8H7G - chains H and K of the 14 polymer chains in the assembly; structure by electron microscopy, 3.70 A resolution.

[Chain H]
Molecule: TAF5-like RNA polymerase II p300/CBP-associated factor-associated factor 65 kDa subunit 5L
Organism: Homo sapiens
Reference sequence: O75529 (TAF5L_HUMAN); numbering as in UniProt (aligned over 1-589)
Amino-acid sequence (589 residues; numbered 1 to 589; the number before each row is that of its first residue):
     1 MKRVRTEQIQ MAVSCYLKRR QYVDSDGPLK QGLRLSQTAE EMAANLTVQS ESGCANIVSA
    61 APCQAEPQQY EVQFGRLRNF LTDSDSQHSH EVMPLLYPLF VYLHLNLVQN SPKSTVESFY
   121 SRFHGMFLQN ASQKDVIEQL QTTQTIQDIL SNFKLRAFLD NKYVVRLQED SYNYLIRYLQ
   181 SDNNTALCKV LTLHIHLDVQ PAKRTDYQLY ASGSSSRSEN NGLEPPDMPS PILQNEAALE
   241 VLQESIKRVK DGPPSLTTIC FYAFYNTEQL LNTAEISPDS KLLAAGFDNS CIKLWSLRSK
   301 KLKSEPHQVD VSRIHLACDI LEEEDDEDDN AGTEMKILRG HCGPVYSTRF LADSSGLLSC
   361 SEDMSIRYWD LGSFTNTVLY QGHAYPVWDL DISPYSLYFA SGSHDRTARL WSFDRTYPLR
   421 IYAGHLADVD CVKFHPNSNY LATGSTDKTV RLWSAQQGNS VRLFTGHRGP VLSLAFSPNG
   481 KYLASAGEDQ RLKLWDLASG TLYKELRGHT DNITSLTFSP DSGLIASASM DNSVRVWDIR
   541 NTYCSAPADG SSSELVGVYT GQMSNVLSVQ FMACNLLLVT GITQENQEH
Disordered / not traced: 1, 25-33, 127-132, 202-234, 251-252, 324-330, 541-551, 584-589

[Chain K]
Molecule: TAF6-like RNA polymerase II p300/CBP-associated factor-associated factor 65 kDa subunit 6L
Organism: Homo sapiens
Reference sequence: Q9Y6J9 (TAF6L_HUMAN); residue numbers follow UniProt; this construct covers 1-622
Amino-acid sequence (622 residues; numbered 1 to 622; the number before each row is that of its first residue):
     1 MSEREERRFV EIPRESVRLM AESTGLELSD EVAALLAEDV CYRLREATQN SSQFMKHTKR
    61 RKLTVEDFNR ALRWSSVEAV CGYGSQEALP MRPAREGELY FPEDREVNLV ELALATNIPK
   121 GCAETAVRVH VSYLDGKGNL APQGSVPSAV SSLTDDLLKY YHQVTRAVLG DDPQLMKVAL
   181 QDLQTNSKIG ALLPYFVYVV SGVKSVSHDL EQLHRLLQVA RSLFRNPHLC LGPYVRCLVG
   241 SVLYCVLEPL AASINPLNDH WTLRDGAALL LSHIFWTHGD LVSGLYQHIL LSLQKILADP
   301 VRPLCCHYGA VVGLHALGWK AVERVLYPHL STYWTNLQAV LDDYSVSNAQ VKADGHKVYG
   361 AILVAVERLL KMKAQAAEPN RGGPGGRGCR RLDDLPWDSL LFQESSSGGG AEPSFGSGLP
   421 LPPGGAGPED PSLSVTLADI YRELYAFFGD SLATRFGTGQ PAPTAPRPPG DKKEPAAAPD
   481 SVRKMPQLTA SAIVSPHGDE SPRGSGGGGP ASASGPAASE SRPLPRVHRA RGAPRQQGPG
   541 TGTRDVFQKS RFAPRGAPHF RFIIAGRQAG RRCRGRLFQT AFPAPYGPSP ASRYVQKLPM
   601 IGRTSRPARR WALSDYSLYL PL
Disordered / not traced: 1-12, 94-99, 135-144, 249-259, 371-399, 421-622
Swiss-Prot annotation at these positions:
  - modified residue: Ser-495 (Phosphoserine), Ser-501 (Phosphoserine), Arg-555 (Asymmetric dimethylarginine), Arg-561 (Asymmetric dimethylarginine), Arg-593 (Asymmetric dimethylarginine)

[How chain H and chain K interact]
Residue-residue contacts (55; chain H residue first):
  Leu-239(H) / Gln-163(K)
  Glu-240(H) / Leu-175(K)
  Glu-240(H) / Val-178(K)
  Gln-243(H) / Tyr-160(K)
  Gln-243(H) / Asp-182(K)  hydrogen bond
  Glu-244(H) / Asp-182(K)
  Ile-246(H) / Tyr-160(K)
  Lys-247(H) / Tyr-160(K)
  Lys-247(H) / Leu-183(K)
  Lys-247(H) / Asn-186(K)  hydrogen bond (backbone-side chain)
  Lys-250(H) / Asn-186(K)
  Lys-250(H) / Ser-187(K)  hydrogen bond
  Leu-256(H) / Ser-187(K)
  Leu-256(H) / Ile-189(K)
  Ile-259(H) / Val-131(K)
  Ile-259(H) / Ser-132(K)
  Cys-260(H) / Val-131(K)  hydrophobic
  Phe-261(H) / Val-129(K)
  Phe-261(H) / His-130(K)  hydrogen bond (backbone-backbone)
  Tyr-262(H) / Val-129(K)  hydrophobic
  Ala-263(H) / Ala-126(K)
  Ala-263(H) / Val-127(K)
  Ala-263(H) / Arg-128(K)  hydrogen bond (backbone-backbone)
  Tyr-265(H) / Ala-126(K)  hydrogen bond (backbone-backbone)
  Tyr-265(H) / Arg-128(K)
  Asn-266(H) / Glu-124(K)
  Thr-267(H) / Glu-124(K)
  Thr-267(H) / Thr-125(K)
  Leu-271(H) / Lys-59(K)
  Asn-272(H) / Thr-58(K)
  Asn-272(H) / Lys-59(K)
  Lys-293(H) / Thr-125(K)  hydrogen bond
  Trp-295(H) / Thr-125(K)
  Trp-295(H) / Val-127(K)
  Arg-298(H) / Leu-281(K)
  Met-335(H) / Thr-125(K)
  Pro-344(H) / Arg-70(K)
  Tyr-346(H) / Phe-54(K)
  Tyr-346(H) / Thr-58(K)
  Glu-362(H) / Trp-74(K)  hydrogen bond
  Met-364(H) / Trp-74(K)  hydrophobic
  Trp-388(H) / Gln-53(K)
  His-404(H) / Gln-53(K)
  Asp-428(H) / Gln-53(K)  hydrogen bond
  Asp-430(H) / His-57(K)  salt bridge
  Leu-472(H) / His-57(K)
  Glu-488(H) / Lys-56(K)  salt bridge
  Thr-514(H) / Lys-59(K)
  Met-530(H) / Arg-61(K)
  Tyr-559(H) / Ser-132(K)
  Leu-567(H) / Lys-59(K)
  Cys-574(H) / Pro-227(K)  hydrogen bond (side chain-backbone)
  Cys-574(H) / His-228(K)
  Cys-574(H) / Leu-229(K)  hydrogen bond (side chain-backbone)
  Leu-576(H) / Cys-230(K)  hydrophobic
Other interface residues (no listed pair), chain H (54 interface residues in all): Leu-242, Ser-255, Phe-264, Gln-269, Lys-281, Leu-283, Phe-287, Asp-288, Pro-386, Asp-511, Pro-520, Val-558, Asn-565, Val-566, Ala-573, Asn-575
Other interface residues (no listed pair), chain K (37 interface residues in all): Arg-60, Leu-134, Ala-179, Lys-188, Asp-280

[In short]
Chain H and chain K form an interface of 54 and 37 residues respectively, with 11 hydrogen bonds and 2 salt
bridges. Polar contacts include Asp-430(H)/His-57(K), Glu-488(H)/Lys-56(K) and Gln-243(H)/Asp-182(K).
Chain H is TAF5-like RNA polymerase II p300/CBP-associated factor-associated factor 65 kDa subunit 5L and
chain K is TAF6-like RNA polymerase II p300/CBP-associated factor-associated factor 65 kDa subunit 6L, both
from Homo sapiens; the structure, Cryo-EM structure of the human SAGA complex, was determined by electron
microscopy.
